Entry 8YN2 (electron microscopy, 2.66 A resolution); this record covers chains A and E of the 5 polymer chains in the assembly.

== Chain A ==
Name: Engineered guanine nucleotide-binding protein G(q) subunit alpha
Source organism: synthetic construct
Chain sequence (246 residues; each row starts with the number of its first residue; note: 113 numbers in that range are skipped by the numbering (no residue carries them; nothing is unmodelled there)):
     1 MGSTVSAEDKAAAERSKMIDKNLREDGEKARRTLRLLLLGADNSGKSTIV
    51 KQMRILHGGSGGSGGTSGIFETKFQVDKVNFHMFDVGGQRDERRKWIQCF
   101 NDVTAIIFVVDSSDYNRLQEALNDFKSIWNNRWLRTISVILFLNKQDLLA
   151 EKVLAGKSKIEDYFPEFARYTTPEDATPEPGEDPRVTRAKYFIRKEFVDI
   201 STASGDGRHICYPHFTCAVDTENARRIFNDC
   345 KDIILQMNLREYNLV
Not modelled in the structure: 1-4, 55-67

== Chain E ==
Name: Antibody fragment scFv16
Source organism: synthetic construct
Notes: antibody fragment or engineered binder
Chain sequence (255 residues; numbered 1 to 255; the number before each row is that of its first residue):
     1 DVQLVESGGGLVQPGGSRKLSCSASGFAFSSFGMHWVRQAPEKGLEWVAY
    51 ISSGSGTIYYADTVKGRFTISRDDPKNTLFLQMTSLRSEDTAMYYCVRSI
   101 YYYGSSPFDFWGQGTTLTVSSGGGGSGGGGSGGGGSDIVMTQATSSVPVT
   151 PGESVSISCRSSKSLLHSNGNTYLYWFLQRPGQSPQLLIYRMSNLASGVP
   201 DRFSGSGSGTAFTLTISRLEAEDVGVYYCMQHLEYPLTFGAGTKLELLEE
   251 NLYFQ
Not modelled in the structure: 121-136, 248-255
Cystine bridges: C22-C96, C159-C229

== Chain A / chain E interface ==
Contacting residue pairs (25; chain A residue first):
  V5(A) - H167(E)
  S6(A) - H167(E)
  S6(A) - N169(E)
  S6(A) - Y173(E)  hydrogen bond
  A7(A) - H232(E)
  A7(A) - L233(E)
  A7(A) - Y235(E)  hydrophobic
  E8(A) - Y101(E)
  E8(A) - Y173(E)
  E8(A) - Y175(E)  hydrogen bond
  E8(A) - R191(E)  salt bridge
  E8(A) - H232(E)  salt bridge
  D9(A) - N169(E)  hydrogen bond
  D9(A) - Y173(E)
  A11(A) - Y101(E)  hydrophobic
  A12(A) - Y101(E)
  E14(A) - S52(E)  hydrogen bond
  E14(A) - S53(E)
  E14(A) - G56(E)
  E14(A) - T57(E)  hydrogen bond
  R15(A) - I100(E)
  R15(A) - Y101(E)
  R15(A) - Y102(E)
  M18(A) - S53(E)
  M18(A) - G54(E)
Interface residues without a listed pair, chain E (20 interface residues in all): S31, Y50, P107, E234

== Overview ==
The interface between chain A and chain E involves 10 residues on one side and 20 on the other, with 5
hydrogen bonds and 2 salt bridges. Among the polar pairs are E8(A)-R191(E), E8(A)-H232(E) and S6(A)-Y173(E).
Here chain A is Engineered guanine nucleotide-binding protein G(q) subunit alpha and chain E is Antibody
fragment scFv16, both from synthetic construct. Entry 8YN2 (Cryo-EM structure of histamine H1 receptor in
complex with histamine and miniGq) was determined by electron microscopy together with 8YN3, 8YN4, 8YN5, 8YN6,
8YN7, 8YN8, 8YN9 and 8YNA from the same study.
